PDB entry 6BG4 | X-ray diffraction, 1.87 A resolution | chains A and E of the 3 polymer chains in the assembly

# Chain A
Molecule: Caspase-3
Source organism: Homo sapiens
Notes: EC 3.4.22.56
UniProtKB: P42574 (CASP3_HUMAN); numbering as in UniProt (aligned over 1-175)
Chain sequence (175 residues; numbered 1 to 175; the number before each row is that of its first residue):
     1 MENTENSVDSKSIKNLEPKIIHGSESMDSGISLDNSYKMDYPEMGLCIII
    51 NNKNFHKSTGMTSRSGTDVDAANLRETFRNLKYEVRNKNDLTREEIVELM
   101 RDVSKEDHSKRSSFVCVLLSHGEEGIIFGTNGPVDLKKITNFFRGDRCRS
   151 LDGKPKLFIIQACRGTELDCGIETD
Unresolved in the structure: 1-33, 175
Differences from the reference sequence: engineered mutation D152 (Thr in P42574)
Ion coordination: Na+ site 1 near E124 (its only coordinating residue here); Na+ site 2: Q161 (shared with W206(E) of chain E)
Reported in the primary citation:
  - mutagenesis - T152D: abolished catalytic activity
  - mutagenesis - T152D: decreased catalytic activity on caspase-7
  - post-translational modification sites: S150, T174 (citing earlier work)
  - allosteric site: S150 (citing earlier work)
  - catalytic residues: H121, C163 (citing earlier work)

# Chain E
Molecule: Caspase-3
Source organism: Homo sapiens
Notes: EC 3.4.22.56; engineered mutation(s): T152D
UniProtKB: P42574 (CASP3_HUMAN); residue numbers follow UniProt; this construct covers 176-277
Chain sequence (102 residues; row label = number of the first residue in the row):
   176 SGVDDDMACHKIPVEADFLYAYSTAPGYYSWRNSKDGSWFIQSLCAMLKQ
   226 YADKLEFMHILTRVNRKVATEFESFSFDATFHAKKQIPCIVSMLTKELYF
   276 YH
Unresolved in the structure: 176-184, 277
Ion coordination: Na+ site 1 near T199 (its only coordinating residue here); Na+ site 2: W206 (shared with Q161(A) of chain A); Na+ site 3: L236, N240; Na+ site 4 near K260 (its only coordinating residue here)
Reported in the primary citation:
  - post-translational modification sites: T245, S249 (proposed by the authors, not directly observed)

# How chain A and chain E interact
Pairs across the interface (105):
  D34(A) with K271(E)
  N35(A) with K271(E); E272(E), hydrogen bond (backbone-backbone)
  S36(A) with K271(E); E272(E); Y274(E)
  Y37(A) with D192(E), hydrogen bond; L269(E); T270(E), hydrogen bond (side chain-backbone); K271(E); E272(E), hydrogen bond (backbone-backbone)
  M39(A) with L273(E), hydrophobic; Y274(E)
  M44(A) with F275(E)
  R64(A) with R207(E)
  S65(A) with R207(E), hydrogen bond (backbone-side chain); N208(E); S209(E)
  G66(A) with N208(E); S209(E), hydrogen bond (backbone-backbone); G212(E)
  V69(A) with K210(E); D211(E)
  D70(A) with G212(E); S213(E), hydrogen bond; I216(E)
  N73(A) with C220(E)
  L74(A) with I216(E), hydrophobic; C220(E), hydrophobic
  T77(A) with C220(E), hydrogen bond; L223(E)
  F78(A) with L223(E), hydrophobic
  L81(A) with A227(E), hydrophobic; F275(E), hydrophobic
  Y83(A) with F275(E)
  L119(A) with I216(E), hydrophobic
  E124(A) with P201(E); G202(E), hydrogen bond (side chain-backbone)
  K137(A) with E190(E), salt bridge
  T140(A) with F193(E); Y195(E)
  F143(A) with F193(E)
  R144(A) with V189(E); F193(E)
  G145(A) with V189(E), hydrogen bond (backbone-backbone)
  D146(A) with V189(E)
  G153(A) with I187(E); D192(E)
  K154(A) with D192(E)
  P155(A) with D192(E)
  K156(A) with A191(E); D192(E), hydrogen bond (backbone-backbone); F193(E); L194(E), hydrogen bond (backbone-backbone)
  L157(A) with L194(E); F232(E), hydrophobic; L273(E), hydrophobic
  F158(A) with F193(E), hydrophobic; L194(E), hydrogen bond (backbone-backbone); Y195(E); A196(E), hydrogen bond (backbone-backbone)
  I159(A) with A196(E); F215(E), hydrophobic; L219(E), hydrophobic
  I160(A) with A196(E), hydrogen bond (backbone-backbone); Y197(E), hydrophobic; S198(E), hydrogen bond (backbone-backbone)
  Q161(A) with S198(E), hydrogen bond; S205(E), hydrogen bond; W206(E); S213(E), hydrogen bond; F215(E); I216(E)
  A162(A) with S198(E); T199(E); S205(E)
  C163(A) with Y203(E); Y204(E), hydrophobic; S205(E), hydrogen bond (side chain-backbone)
  R164(A) with Y197(E); T199(E), hydrogen bond (side chain-backbone); A200(E); P201(E); G202(E), hydrogen bond (backbone-backbone); Y203(E), hydrogen bond (backbone-backbone); C264(E)
  G165(A) with G202(E); Y203(E); Y204(E), hydrogen bond (backbone-backbone)
  T166(A) with G202(E), hydrogen bond (backbone-backbone); Y204(E)
  E167(A) with G202(E), hydrogen bond (backbone-backbone); Y203(E); Y204(E), hydrogen bond (backbone-backbone)
  L168(A) with Y203(E); Y204(E), hydrophobic; W206(E), hydrophobic; T255(E); F256(E), hydrophobic
  D169(A) with Y203(E); K259(E); K260(E), hydrogen bond (backbone-backbone)
  C170(A) with A258(E); K259(E), hydrogen bond
  G171(A) with K260(E)
Other interface residues (no listed pair), chain A (49 interface residues in all): T62, S63, T67, H121, L136
Other interface residues (no listed pair), chain E (47 interface residues in all): Q217

# Overview
The interface between chain A and chain E involves 49 residues on one side and 47 on the other; the contacts
include 29 hydrogen bonds and 1 salt bridge. Polar contacts include K137(A)-E190(E), Y37(A)-D192(E) and
Y37(A)-T270(E). From the paper: catalytic residues H121(A) and C163(A); T152D of chain A abolishes catalytic
activity.
Here chain A is Caspase-3 and chain E is Caspase-3, both from Homo sapiens. Entry 6BG4 (Caspase-3 Mutant-
T152D) was determined by X-ray diffraction, deposited together with 6BDV, 6BFJ, 6BFK, 6BFL, 6BFO, 6BG0 and 7
further entries.
